3NZJ - chains C and D of the 30 polymer chains in the assembly; structure by X-ray diffraction, 2.40 A resolution.

[Chain C]
Molecule: Proteasome component PRE6
Organism: Saccharomyces cerevisiae
Notes: EC 3.4.25.1
UniProtKB: P40303 (PSA7_YEAST); the construct lacks a stretch of the UniProt sequence and is renumbered around it, so the offset changes along the chain: 5-62 = UniProt 1-58; 63-143 = UniProt 60-140; 145-180 = UniProt 144-179; 182-203 = UniProt 184-205; 1 more segments
Chain sequence (254 residues; numbered 5 to 254 plus 7 insertion-coded residues; 3 numbers in that range are skipped by the numbering (no residue carries them; nothing is unmodelled there); the number before each row is that of its first residue; a row labelled like 18A-18D holds insertion residues (18A, then the next letters in order)):
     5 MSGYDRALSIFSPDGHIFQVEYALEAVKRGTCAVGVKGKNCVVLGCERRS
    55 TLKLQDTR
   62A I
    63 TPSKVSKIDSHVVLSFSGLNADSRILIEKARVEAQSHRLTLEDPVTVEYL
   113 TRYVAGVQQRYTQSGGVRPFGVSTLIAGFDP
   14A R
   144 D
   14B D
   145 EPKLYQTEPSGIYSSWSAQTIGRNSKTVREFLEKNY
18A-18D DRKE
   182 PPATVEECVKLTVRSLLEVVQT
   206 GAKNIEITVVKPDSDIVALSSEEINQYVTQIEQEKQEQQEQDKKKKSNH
Disordered / not traced: 5-6, 244-254
Swiss-Prot annotation at these positions:
  - modified residue: Thr63 (Phosphothreonine)

[Chain D]
Molecule: Proteasome component PUP2
Organism: Saccharomyces cerevisiae
Notes: EC 3.4.25.1
UniProtKB: P32379 (PSA5_YEAST); the construct lacks a stretch of the UniProt sequence and is renumbered around it, so the offset changes along the chain: 1-123 = UniProt 1-123; 125-144 = UniProt 131-150; 145-180 = UniProt 152-187; 184-202 = UniProt 191-209; 3 more segments
Chain sequence (260 residues; row label = number of the first residue in the row; note: 7 numbers in that range are skipped by the numbering (no residue carries them; nothing is unmodelled there); a row labelled like 12A-12G holds insertion residues (12A, then the next letters in order)):
     1 MFLTRSEYDRGVSTFSPEGRLFQVEYSLEAIKLGSTAIGIATKEGVVLGV
    51 EKRATSPLLESDSIEKIVEIDRHIGCAMSGLTADARSMIEHARTAAVTHN
   101 LYYDEDINVESLTQSVCDLALRF
12A-12G GEGASGE
   125 ERLMSRPFGVALLIAGHDAD
   14A D
   145 GYQLFHAEPSGTFYRYNAKAIGSGSEGAQAELLNEW
18C-18E HSS
   184 LTLKEAELLVLKILKQVME
   205 EKLDE
20A-20B NN
   210 AQLSCITKQDGFKIYDNEKTAELI
   235 KELKEKEAAESPEEADVEMS
Disordered / not traced: 1-8, 245-254

[Interface between chain C and chain D]
Residue-residue contacts (60; chain C residue first):
  Asp9(C) - Glu12B(D)
  Arg10(C) - Asp9(D)
  Arg10(C) - Glu12B(D)
  Ala11(C) - Val12(D)  hydrophobic
  Ala11(C) - Glu12B(D)  hydrogen bond (backbone-side chain)
  Ala11(C) - Ser129(D)
  Ser13(C) - Ser129(D)
  Ser13(C) - Arg130(D)
  Ile14(C) - Val12(D)  hydrophobic
  Ile14(C) - Gln23(D)
  Phe15(C) - Gln23(D)
  Phe15(C) - Tyr26(D)
  Phe15(C) - Ser27(D)
  Phe15(C) - Leu81(D)  hydrophobic
  Phe15(C) - Arg130(D)
  Phe15(C) - Pro131(D)
  Phe15(C) - Gly133(D)
  Ser16(C) - Tyr26(D)
  Pro17(C) - Tyr26(D)
  Pro17(C) - Glu29(D)
  Arg18B(C) - Pro57(D)  hydrogen bond (side chain-backbone)
  Arg18B(C) - Leu58(D)  hydrogen bond (side chain-backbone)
  Arg18B(C) - Leu59(D)  hydrogen bond (side chain-backbone)
  Arg18B(C) - Glu60(D)
  Gly19(C) - Tyr26(D)
  Gly19(C) - Glu29(D)
  Gly19(C) - Ala30(D)
  His20(C) - Leu33(D)
  Ile21(C) - Leu81(D)  hydrophobic
  Ile21(C) - Arg130(D)
  Lys41(C) - Glu60(D)  salt bridge
  Gln121(C) - Ala83(D)
  Gln121(C) - Asp84(D)
  Thr124(C) - Arg130(D)  hydrogen bond (backbone-side chain)
  Gln125(C) - Met128(D)
  Gln125(C) - Ser129(D)  hydrogen bond (backbone-backbone)
  Gln125(C) - Arg130(D)
  Gln125(C) - Phe132(D)
  Ser126(C) - Ser129(D)  hydrogen bond (backbone-side chain)
  Gly127(C) - Ser129(D)
  Ser154(C) - Ala83(D)
  Gly155(C) - Ala83(D)
  Ile156(C) - Thr82(D)
  Ile156(C) - Ala83(D)  hydrophobic
  Ser158(C) - Leu59(D)
  Ser158(C) - Ser63(D)
  Ser159(C) - Leu59(D)
  Ser159(C) - Glu60(D)  hydrogen bond (backbone-backbone)
  Ser159(C) - Ser63(D)  hydrogen bond (backbone-side chain)
  Trp160(C) - Ser56(D)
  Trp160(C) - Leu58(D)
  Trp160(C) - Leu59(D)
  Trp160(C) - Glu60(D)
  Ser161(C) - Leu58(D)  hydrogen bond (backbone-backbone)
  Ser161(C) - Glu60(D)
  Ala162(C) - Leu58(D)
  Leu176(C) - Leu58(D)  hydrophobic
  Glu177(C) - Ser56(D)  hydrogen bond
  Glu177(C) - Pro57(D)
  Glu177(C) - Leu58(D)
Other interface residues (no listed pair), chain C (31 interface residues in all): Asp18, Arg173, Tyr180
Other interface residues (no listed pair), chain D (26 interface residues in all): Thr55

[Summary]
31 residues of chain C face 26 of chain D across their interface, with 11 hydrogen bonds and 1 salt bridge.
Among the polar pairs are Lys41(C)-Glu60(D), Ala11(C)-Glu12B(D) and Arg18B(C)-Pro57(D).
Chain C is Proteasome component PRE6 and chain D is Proteasome component PUP2, both from Saccharomyces
cerevisiae; the structure, Crystal structure of yeast 20S proteasome in complex with ligand 2a, was determined
by X-ray diffraction together with 3NZW and 3NZX from the same study.
